PDB entry 8UA5 | X-ray diffraction, 2.45 A resolution | chains A and B

[Chain A (and B)]
Protein: RL2
Source organism: Human alphaherpesvirus 1
Notes: fragment: a636-q776; chain B of this document is another copy of the same molecule, construct and numbering; everything in this record applies to it too
UniProtKB: H9E965 (H9E965_HHV1); residues 637-776 here = UniProt positions 637-776
Amino-acid sequence (164 residues; each row starts with the number of its first residue):
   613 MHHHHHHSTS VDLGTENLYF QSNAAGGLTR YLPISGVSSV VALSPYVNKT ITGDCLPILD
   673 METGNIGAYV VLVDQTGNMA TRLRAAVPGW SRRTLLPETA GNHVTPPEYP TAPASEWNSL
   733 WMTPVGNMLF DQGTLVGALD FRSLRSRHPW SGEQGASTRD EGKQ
Unresolved in the structure: 613-638, 723-728, 764-776 (chain B: 613-638, 721-729, 764-776)
Construct notes: cloning artifact (613-636)
Reported in the primary citation:
  - self-association interface (contacts with another copy of this molecule): P645, S647, S650, S651, V652, A654, Y658, N660, K661, T662, T664, G665, D666, C667, P669, L671, D672, M673, E674, G676, I678, G679, Y681, V683, V685, V716, W733, T735, F742, G745, H760

[How chain A and chain B interact]
Pairs across the interface (172):
  Y643(A) with L671(B), hydrophobic
  L644(A) with S647(B); R694(B)
  P645(A) with I646(B); S647(B), hydrogen bond (backbone-backbone)
  I646(A) with L644(B), hydrophobic; P645(B); I670(B), hydrophobic
  S647(A) with L644(B); P645(B), hydrogen bond (backbone-backbone); G745(B)
  G648(A) with T746(B)
  S650(A) with D672(B); M673(B), hydrogen bond (backbone-backbone); E674(B), hydrogen bond
  S651(A) with I670(B); L671(B); D672(B), hydrogen bond
  V652(A) with P669(B); I670(B); L671(B), hydrogen bond (backbone-backbone)
  V653(A) with P669(B); V682(B), hydrophobic
  A654(A) with L668(B); P669(B), hydrogen bond (backbone-backbone)
  L655(A) with L695(B), hydrophobic; A698(B), hydrophobic; V699(B)
  S656(A) with C667(B); L668(B); P669(B)
  P657(A) with C667(B); L668(B), hydrophobic; L695(B); W702(B)
  Y658(A) with G665(B); D666(B); C667(B), hydrogen bond (backbone-backbone)
  V659(A) with D666(B); W702(B); R705(B)
  N660(A) with T664(B); G665(B), hydrogen bond (backbone-backbone); D666(B), hydrogen bond (backbone-side chain); L707(B)
  K661(A) with I663(B); T664(B); G665(B), hydrogen bond (backbone-backbone); C667(B)
  T662(A) with T662(B); I663(B); T664(B), hydrogen bond
  I663(A) with K661(B); T662(B); I663(B), hydrogen bond (backbone-backbone); Y681(B), hydrophobic; V683(B), hydrophobic
  T664(A) with N660(B); K661(B); T662(B), hydrogen bond
  G665(A) with Y658(B); N660(B), hydrogen bond (backbone-backbone); K661(B), hydrogen bond (backbone-backbone)
  D666(A) with Y658(B); V659(B); N660(B), hydrogen bond (side chain-backbone)
  C667(A) with S656(B); P657(B); Y658(B), hydrogen bond (backbone-backbone); K661(B); W762(B), hydrophobic
  L668(A) with V653(B), hydrophobic; A654(B); L655(B), hydrophobic; P657(B), hydrophobic
  P669(A) with V652(B); V653(B); A654(B), hydrogen bond (backbone-backbone); S656(B); Y658(B), hydrophobic; F753(B), hydrophobic; H760(B)
  I670(A) with S651(B); V652(B); V682(B), hydrophobic
  L671(A) with S650(B); S651(B); V652(B), hydrogen bond (backbone-backbone); V716(B), hydrophobic; V737(B), hydrophobic; F753(B), hydrophobic
  D672(A) with S650(B); S651(B), hydrogen bond; G689(B); N690(B), hydrogen bond (side chain-backbone); P736(B)
  M673(A) with S650(B), hydrogen bond (backbone-backbone); V652(B), hydrophobic; T735(B); P736(B); M740(B), hydrophobic
  E674(A) with S650(B); N690(B), hydrogen bond
  G676(A) with H715(B); V716(B), hydrogen bond (backbone-backbone); P736(B)
  N677(A) with N714(B)
  I678(A) with V685(B); N714(B), hydrogen bond (backbone-backbone); H715(B); H760(B)
  G679(A) with L684(B); V685(B), hydrogen bond (backbone-backbone); D686(B)
  A680(A) with V682(B), hydrophobic; V683(B); L684(B), hydrophobic; V685(B)
  Y681(A) with I663(B), hydrophobic; Y681(B); V682(B); V683(B), hydrogen bond (backbone-backbone); N714(B); R759(B); H760(B), hydrogen bond; P761(B); W762(B), hydrophobic
  V682(A) with V653(B), hydrophobic; I670(B), hydrophobic; Y681(B)
  V683(A) with I663(B), hydrophobic; A680(B); Y681(B), hydrogen bond (backbone-backbone); V683(B), hydrophobic
  L684(A) with G679(B)
  V685(A) with G679(B), hydrogen bond (backbone-backbone)
  D686(A) with G679(B)
  G689(A) with D672(B)
  N690(A) with D672(B), hydrogen bond (backbone-side chain); E674(B), hydrogen bond
  R694(A) with L655(B); T746(B)
  L695(A) with L655(B), hydrophobic; P657(B), hydrophobic
  A698(A) with L655(B), hydrophobic
  V699(A) with L655(B); P657(B)
  R705(A) with V659(B)
  L707(A) with N660(B)
  N714(A) with N677(B); I678(B), hydrogen bond (backbone-backbone); Y681(B)
  H715(A) with G676(B); I678(B)
  V716(A) with G676(B), hydrogen bond (backbone-backbone); I678(B)
  P718(A) with G676(B)
  M734(A) with M673(B), hydrophobic
  T735(A) with M673(B)
  P736(A) with D672(B); M673(B); T675(B); G676(B)
  V737(A) with L671(B), hydrophobic
  T746(A) with R694(B)
  F753(A) with P669(B), hydrophobic; L671(B), hydrophobic
  R759(A) with Y681(B)
  H760(A) with Y681(B), hydrogen bond
  P761(A) with Y681(B)
  W762(A) with C667(B), hydrophobic; Y681(B), hydrophobic
Other interface residues (no listed pair), chain A (70 interface residues in all): R642, V649, T688, M691, W702, T706
Other interface residues (no listed pair), chain B (69 interface residues in all): R642, Y643, T688, M691, T706

[Summary]
70 residues of chain A and 69 residues of chain B are in contact; the contacts include 36 hydrogen bonds.
Polar pairs include S650(A)-E674(B), S651(A)-D672(B) and N660(A)-D666(B). From the paper: a self-association
interface involving P645(A), S647(A) and S650(A) among others.
Both chains are RL2 (Human alphaherpesvirus 1). Entry 8UA5 (Crystal Structure of infected cell protein 0
(ICP0) from herpes simplex virus 1 (A636-Q776)) was determined by X-ray diffraction (same publication as
8UA2).
